8S37 - chains F and H of the 12 polymer chains in the assembly; structure by electron microscopy, 2.90 A resolution.

Chain F:
Protein: CRISPR type AFERR-associated protein Csf3
Organism: Klebsiella pneumoniae
Reference sequence: A0A8G1XN67 (A0A8G1XN67_KLEPN); numbering as in UniProt (aligned over 1-235)
Chain sequence (235 residues; row label = number of the first residue in the row):
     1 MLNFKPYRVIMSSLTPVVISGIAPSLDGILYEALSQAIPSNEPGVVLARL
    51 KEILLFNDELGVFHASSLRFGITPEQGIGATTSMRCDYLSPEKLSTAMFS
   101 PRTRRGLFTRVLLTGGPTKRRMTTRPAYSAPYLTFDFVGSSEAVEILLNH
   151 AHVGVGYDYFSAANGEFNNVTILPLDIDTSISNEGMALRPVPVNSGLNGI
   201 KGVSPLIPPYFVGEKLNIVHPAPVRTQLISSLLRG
Sequence notes: conflict Met84 (Val in A0A8G1XN67), Thr103 (Ile in A0A8G1XN67)

Chain H:
Molecule: crRNA
Organism: Klebsiella pneumoniae
Sequence (61 nucleotides; each row starts with the number of its first residue; numbers below 1 keep their minus sign (U-6 is residue -6)):
    -6 UUAUCGGCGAGACCGGGAUGCACCUCCCGAAGGGUCUCGGUGUUUCCCCU
    44 GCGUGCGGGGG
Unresolved in the structure: 31-54

Chain F / chain H interface:
Contacting residue pairs (42; chain F residue first):
  Ser20(F) with U-5(H), hydrogen bond to the phosphate
  Ile22(F) with U-5(H), base contact
  Ala23(F) with U-5(H), base contact
  Pro24(F) with U-6(H), base contact
  Gly28(F) with U-6(H), sugar contact
  Ile29(F) with U-6(H), base contact
  Glu32(F) with U-6(H), base contact
  Arg85(F) with G-1(H), salt bridge to the phosphate
  Cys86(F) with G-1(H), hydrogen bond to the sugar; G0(H), sugar contact; C1(H), hydrogen bond to the sugar
  Asp87(F) with G-1(H), hydrogen bond to the sugar; G0(H), phosphate contact
  Tyr88(F) with G-1(H), phosphate contact; G0(H), hydrogen bond to the phosphate; C1(H), sugar contact; G2(H), sugar contact
  Lys93(F) with G0(H), salt bridge to the phosphate
  Arg121(F) with C-2(H), hydrogen bond to the base; G-1(H), hydrogen bond to the sugar
  Met122(F) with C1(H), base contact
  Thr123(F) with G-1(H), base contact
  Arg125(F) with G-1(H), hydrogen bond to the base
  Val153(F) with U-6(H), base contact
  Gly154(F) with U-6(H), hydrogen bond to the base
  Val155(F) with U-6(H), base contact
  Gly156(F) with U-6(H), hydrogen bond to the base; U-5(H), phosphate contact
  Tyr157(F) with U-5(H), phosphate contact; A-4(H), hydrogen bond to the phosphate; U-3(H), hydrogen bond to the phosphate
  Tyr159(F) with U-6(H), base contact
  Ser161(F) with C-2(H), phosphate contact; G-1(H), hydrogen bond to the phosphate
  Pro190(F) with U-5(H), base contact
  Ser204(F) with U-5(H), hydrogen bond to the base
  Pro209(F) with U-6(H), phosphate contact
  Tyr210(F) with U-6(H), hydrogen bond to the phosphate; U-5(H), sugar contact
  Phe211(F) with U-6(H), sugar contact; A-4(H), stacking on the base
  Val212(F) with A-4(H), base contact
Other interface residues (no listed pair), chain F (36 interface residues in all): Leu89, Ser90, Arg120, Asp158, Val203, Pro208, Lys215

In short:
36 residues of chain F and 9 residues of chain H are in contact; the contacts include 15 hydrogen bonds, 2
salt bridges and 1 aromatic stacking contact. Among the polar pairs are Arg121(F)-C-2(H), Arg125(F)-G-1(H) and
Gly154(F)-U-6(H).
Here chain F is CRISPR type AFERR-associated protein Csf3 and chain H is crRNA, both from Klebsiella
pneumoniae. Entry 8S37 (DNA-bound Type IV-A3 CRISPR effector in complex with DinG helicase from K. pneumoniae
(state III)) was determined by electron microscopy (same publication as 8RC2, 8RC3, 8RFJ, 8S35 and 8S36).
